1G0I - chains A and B; structure by X-ray diffraction, 2.40 A resolution.

Chain A:
Name: Inositol monophosphatase
Organism: Methanocaldococcus jannaschii
Notes: EC 3.1.3.25
UniProtKB: Q57573 (SUHB_METJA); numbering as in UniProt (aligned over 1-252)
Amino-acid sequence (252 residues; row label = number of the first residue in the row):
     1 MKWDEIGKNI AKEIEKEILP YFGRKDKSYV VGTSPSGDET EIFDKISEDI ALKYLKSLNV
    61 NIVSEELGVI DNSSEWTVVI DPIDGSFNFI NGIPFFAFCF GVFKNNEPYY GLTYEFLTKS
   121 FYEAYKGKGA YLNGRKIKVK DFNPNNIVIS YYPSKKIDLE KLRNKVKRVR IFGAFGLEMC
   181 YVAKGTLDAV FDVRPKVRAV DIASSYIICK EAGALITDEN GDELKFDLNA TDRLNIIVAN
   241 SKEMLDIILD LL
UniProt features mapped onto this chain:
  - binding site (Mg(2+)): Glu65, Asp81, Ile83, Asp84, Asp201
  - binding site (substrate): Asp84 to Ser86, Arg170, Phe175, Arg194
Bound ions: Mn2+ site 1: Glu65, Asp81, Ile83 (together with phosphate ion); Mn2+ site 2: Asp81, Asp84, Asp201 (together with phosphate ion)
Ligand contacts:
  - 1,2,3,4,5,6-hexahydroxy-cyclohexane (INS), molecule 1: Phe87, Tyr152, Gly173, Lys196
  - 1,2,3,4,5,6-hexahydroxy-cyclohexane (INS), molecule 2: Lys167, Arg168, Val169, Arg170

Chain B:
Name: Inositol monophosphatase
Organism: Methanocaldococcus jannaschii
Notes: EC 3.1.3.25
UniProtKB: Q57573 (SUHB_METJA); residues 301-552 here correspond to UniProt positions 1-252 (UniProt number = residue number - 300)
Amino-acid sequence (252 residues; row label = number of the first residue in the row):
   301 MKWDEIGKNI AKEIEKEILP YFGRKDKSYV VGTSPSGDET EIFDKISEDI ALKYLKSLNV
   361 NIVSEELGVI DNSSEWTVVI DPIDGSFNFI NGIPFFAFCF GVFKNNEPYY GLTYEFLTKS
   421 FYEAYKGKGA YLNGRKIKVK DFNPNNIVIS YYPSKKIDLE KLRNKVKRVR IFGAFGLEMC
   481 YVAKGTLDAV FDVRPKVRAV DIASSYIICK EAGALITDEN GDELKFDLNA TDRLNIIVAN
   541 SKEMLDIILD LL
UniProt features mapped onto this chain:
  - binding site (Mg(2+)): Glu365, Asp381, Ile383, Asp384, Asp501
  - binding site (substrate): Asp384 to Ser386, Arg470, Phe475, Arg494
Bound ions: Mn2+ site 1: Glu365, Asp381, Ile383 (together with phosphate ion); Mn2+ site 2: Asp381, Asp384, Asp501 (together with phosphate ion)
Ligand contacts:
  - 1,2,3,4,5,6-hexahydroxy-cyclohexane (INS), molecule 1: Tyr452, Gly473, Arg494
  - 1,2,3,4,5,6-hexahydroxy-cyclohexane (INS), molecule 2: Lys467, Arg468, Val469, Arg470

Interface between chain A and chain B:
Residue-residue contacts - 44 pairs, chain A then chain B:
  Phe87(A) with Val448(B), hydrophobic; Arg468(B); Arg470(B)
  Asn88(A) with Arg470(B), hydrogen bond
  Asn91(A) with Thr486(B)
  Gly92(A) with Tyr481(B), hydrogen bond (backbone-side chain); Lys484(B)
  Ile93(A) with Phe472(B), hydrophobic; Tyr481(B), hydrophobic; Thr486(B)
  Pro94(A) with Phe395(B); Tyr481(B)
  Phe95(A) with Ile393(B), hydrophobic; Pro394(B), hydrophobic; Phe395(B), hydrophobic
  Leu117(A) with Leu417(B)
  Thr118(A) with Phe322(B)
  Tyr151(A) with Arg463(B)
  Pro153(A) with Arg463(B)
  Leu159(A) with Leu459(B), hydrophobic; Arg463(B)
  Arg163(A) with Tyr451(B), hydrogen bond; Leu459(B); Arg463(B); Ile471(B)
  Arg168(A) with Phe387(B)
  Val169(A) with Ile471(B), hydrophobic
  Arg170(A) with Phe387(B); Asn388(B), hydrogen bond; Ile471(B); Phe472(B); Gly473(B), hydrogen bond (side chain-backbone)
  Ile171(A) with Arg463(B); Val469(B); Arg470(B); Ile471(B), hydrogen bond (backbone-backbone)
  Phe172(A) with Ile393(B), hydrophobic; Arg470(B); Phe472(B), hydrophobic
  Gly173(A) with Arg470(B)
  Tyr181(A) with Gly392(B), hydrogen bond (side chain-backbone); Pro394(B)
  Thr186(A) with Asn391(B), hydrogen bond (side chain-backbone); Ile393(B)
Other interface residues (no listed pair), chain A (25 interface residues in all): Phe22, Lys25, Val148, Lys184
Other interface residues (no listed pair), chain B (26 interface residues in all): Glu415, Thr418, Lys440, Pro453

Overview:
Chain A and chain B form an interface of 25 and 26 residues respectively; the contacts include 8 hydrogen
bonds. Among the polar pairs are Asn88(A)-Arg470(B), Gly92(A)-Tyr481(B) and Arg163(A)-Tyr451(B).
1,2,3,4,5,6-hexahydroxy-cyclohexane is bound between chain A and chain B.
Chain A and chain B are both Inositol monophosphatase (Methanocaldococcus jannaschii); the structure, Crystal
structure of MJ0109 gene product inositol monophosphatase-fructose 1,6 bisphosphatase, was determined by X-ray
diffraction (same publication as 1G0H).
